Entry 9OKC (electron microscopy, 3.67 A resolution); this record covers chains E and G of the 7 polymer chains in the assembly.

# Chain E
Molecule: Vesicle-fusing ATPase
Source organism: Cricetulus griseus
Notes: EC 3.6.4.6
Reference sequence: P18708 (NSF_CRIGR); numbering as in UniProt (aligned over 1-744)
Chain sequence (747 residues; row label = number of the first residue in the row; numbers below 1 keep their minus sign (Gly-2 is residue -2)):
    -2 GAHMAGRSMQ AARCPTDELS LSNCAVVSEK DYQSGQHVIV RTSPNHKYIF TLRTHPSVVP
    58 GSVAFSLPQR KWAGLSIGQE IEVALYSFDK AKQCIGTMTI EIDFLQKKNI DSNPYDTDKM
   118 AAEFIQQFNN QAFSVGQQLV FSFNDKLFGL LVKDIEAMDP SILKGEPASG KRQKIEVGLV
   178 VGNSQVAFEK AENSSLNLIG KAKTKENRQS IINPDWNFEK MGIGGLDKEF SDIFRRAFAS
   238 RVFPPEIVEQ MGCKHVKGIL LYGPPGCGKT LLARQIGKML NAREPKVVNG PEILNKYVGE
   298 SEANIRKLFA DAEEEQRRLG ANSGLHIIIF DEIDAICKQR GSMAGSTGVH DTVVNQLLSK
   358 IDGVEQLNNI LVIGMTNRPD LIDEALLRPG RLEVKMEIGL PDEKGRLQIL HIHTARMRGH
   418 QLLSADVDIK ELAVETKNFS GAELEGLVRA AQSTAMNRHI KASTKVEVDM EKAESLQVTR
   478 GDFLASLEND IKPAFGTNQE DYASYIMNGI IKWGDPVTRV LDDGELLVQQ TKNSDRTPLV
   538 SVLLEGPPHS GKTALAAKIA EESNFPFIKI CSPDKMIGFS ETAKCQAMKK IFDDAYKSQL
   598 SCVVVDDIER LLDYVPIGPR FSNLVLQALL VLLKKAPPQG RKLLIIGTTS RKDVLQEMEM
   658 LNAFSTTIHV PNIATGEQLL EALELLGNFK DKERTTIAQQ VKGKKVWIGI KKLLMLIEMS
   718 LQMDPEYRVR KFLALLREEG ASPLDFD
Unresolved in the structure: -2 to 206, 741-744
Construct notes: expression tag (-2 to 0)
Metal / ion sites: Mg2+: Thr267 (together with ATP)
Small-molecule neighbours:
  - ATP (adenosine-5'-triphosphate), molecule 1: Gly219, Ile220, Gly221, Leu223, Pro262, Gly263, Cys264, Gly265, Lys266, Thr267, Leu268, Asn374, Ile406, His410, Gly438, Ala439, Glu442
  - ATP, molecule 2: Asp359, Arg385, Arg388
  - ATP, molecule 3: Tyr502, Met504, Asn505, Gly506, Ile507, Ile508, Trp510, Val514, Pro545, His546, Ser547, Gly548, Lys549, Thr550, Ala551, Leu552, Asp604, Ile707, Lys708
UniProt features mapped onto this chain:
  - binding site (ATP): Asn505 to Trp510, Pro545 to Leu552
  - binding site (Mg(2+)): Thr550
  - modified residue: Lys105 (N6-acetyllysine), Ser207 (Phosphoserine), Tyr259 (Phosphotyrosine), Ser569 (Phosphoserine)
Reported in the primary citation:
  - post-translational modification sites: Ser207 (citing earlier work)

# Chain G
Molecule: Undefined N-terminus of SNAP-25 or syntaxin-1a
Source organism: Rattus norvegicus
Chain sequence (12 residues; row label = number of the first residue in the row; X marks 12 residues of unknown identity (built as UNK)):
     1 XXXXXXXXXX XX

# How chain E and chain G interact
Interface residues of chain E (facing chain G), 5 residues: Lys293, Tyr294, Val295, Ser343, Thr344

# Summary
No residue of chain E is in contact with chain G. Ligands of chain E: 3 copies of ATP. Curated annotation
(UniProt) lists 14 ATP-binding residues and Mg2+-binding residue Thr550(E) on chain E. From the paper: a
modification site at Ser207(E).
Here chain E is Vesicle-fusing ATPase (Cricetulus griseus) and chain G is Undefined N-terminus of SNAP-25 or
syntaxin-1a (Rattus norvegicus). Entry 9OKC (22bin20S complex (NSF-alphaSNAP-2:2 syntaxin-1a:SNAP-25),
hydrolyzing, class 17) was determined by electron microscopy (same publication as 9OJR, 9OJU, 9OJZ, 9OK3,
9OK5, 9OLJ and 17 further entries).
